Entry 6T1F (X-ray diffraction, 2.90 A resolution); this record covers chains A and E of the 4 polymer chains in the assembly.

Chain A:
Name: Chromosome-partitioning protein ParB
From: Caulobacter vibrioides (strain NA1000 / CB15N)
UniProtKB: B8GW30 (PARB_CAUVN); residues 11-254 here = UniProt positions 11-254
Amino-acid sequence (257 residues; numbered 11 to 267; the number before each row is that of its first residue):
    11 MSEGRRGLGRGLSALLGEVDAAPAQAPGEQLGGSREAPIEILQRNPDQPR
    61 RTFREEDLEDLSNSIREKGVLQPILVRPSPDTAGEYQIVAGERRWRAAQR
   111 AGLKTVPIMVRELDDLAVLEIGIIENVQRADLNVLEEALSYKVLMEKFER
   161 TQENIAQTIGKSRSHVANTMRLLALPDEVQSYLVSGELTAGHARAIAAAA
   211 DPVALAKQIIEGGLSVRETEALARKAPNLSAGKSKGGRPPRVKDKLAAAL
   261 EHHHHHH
Not modelled in the structure: 11-43, 58-61, 239-267
Differences from the reference sequence: expression tag (255-267)
What the authors report for this chain:
  - catalytic residues: Gln58, Glu102
  - mutagenesis - E102A: unchanged binding to DNA
  - mutagenesis - E102A: increased binding to closed DNA substrate
  - mutagenesis - E102A: increased binding to high-salt solution
  - mutagenesis - E102A: decreased growth
  - mutagenesis - E102A: decreased stability

Chain E:
Molecule: 22-nt DNA strand
Sequence (22 nucleotides; each row starts with the number of its first residue):
     1 GGATGTTTCACGTGAAACATCC

Interface between chain A and chain E:
Contacting residue pairs (24; chain A residue first):
  Met155(A) - DT4(E)  phosphate contact
  Thr161(A) - DA3(E)  sugar contact
  Thr161(A) - DT4(E)  phosphate contact
  Gln162(A) - DT4(E)  hydrogen bond to the phosphate
  Gln162(A) - DG5(E)  hydrogen bond to the phosphate
  Arg173(A) - DT4(E)  base contact
  Arg173(A) - DG5(E)  hydrogen bond to the base
  Arg173(A) - DT6(E)  base contact
  Ser174(A) - DT6(E)  base contact
  Ala177(A) - DT6(E)  base contact
  Asn178(A) - DT6(E)  base contact
  Asn178(A) - DT7(E)  hydrogen bond to the base
  Arg181(A) - DG5(E)  sugar contact
  Arg181(A) - DT6(E)  salt bridge to the phosphate
  Arg181(A) - DT7(E)  salt bridge to the phosphate
  Arg204(A) - DT8(E)  hydrogen bond to the base
  Arg204(A) - DC9(E)  base contact
  Ala208(A) - DT6(E)  phosphate contact
  Ala208(A) - DT7(E)  phosphate contact
  Arg227(A) - DC9(E)  base contact
  Arg227(A) - DA10(E)  base contact
  Glu230(A) - DT8(E)  base contact
  Glu230(A) - DC9(E)  hydrogen bond to the base
  Arg234(A) - DT8(E)  salt bridge to the phosphate
Also at the interface, not in a pair above, chain A (15 interface residues in all): Arg160, Ala205

In short:
The interface between chain A and chain E involves 15 residues on one side and 8 on the other; the contacts
include 6 hydrogen bonds and 3 salt bridges. Among the polar pairs are Arg173(A)-DG5(E), Asn178(A)-DT7(E) and
Arg204(A)-DT8(E). From the paper: catalytic residues Gln58(A) and Glu102(A); E102A of chain A increases
binding to closed DNA substrate.
Here chain A is Chromosome-partitioning protein ParB (Caulobacter vibrioides (strain NA1000 / CB15N)) and
chain E is a 22-nt DNA strand. Entry 6T1F (Crystal structure of the C-terminally truncated
chromosome-partitioning protein ParB from Caulobacter crescentus complexed to the centromeric ...) was
determined by X-ray diffraction together with 7BM8 from the same study.
